Entry 6V86 (electron microscopy, 4.63 A resolution (low resolution: residue-level contacts below are approximate; hydrogen-bond / salt-bridge calls are withheld)); this record covers chains A and F of the 6 polymer chains in the assembly.

# Chain A
Protein: RNA-directed RNA polymerase L
Source organism: Simian virus 5 (strain W3)
Notes: EC 2.7.7.48, 2.1.1.56, 2.7.7.88, 2.1.1.296
Reference sequence: Q88434 (L_PIV5); aligned to UniProt positions 1-2254 over residues 1-2254 (the alignment contains insertions or deletions, so no single offset holds)
Sequence (2255 residues; each row starts with the number of its first residue):
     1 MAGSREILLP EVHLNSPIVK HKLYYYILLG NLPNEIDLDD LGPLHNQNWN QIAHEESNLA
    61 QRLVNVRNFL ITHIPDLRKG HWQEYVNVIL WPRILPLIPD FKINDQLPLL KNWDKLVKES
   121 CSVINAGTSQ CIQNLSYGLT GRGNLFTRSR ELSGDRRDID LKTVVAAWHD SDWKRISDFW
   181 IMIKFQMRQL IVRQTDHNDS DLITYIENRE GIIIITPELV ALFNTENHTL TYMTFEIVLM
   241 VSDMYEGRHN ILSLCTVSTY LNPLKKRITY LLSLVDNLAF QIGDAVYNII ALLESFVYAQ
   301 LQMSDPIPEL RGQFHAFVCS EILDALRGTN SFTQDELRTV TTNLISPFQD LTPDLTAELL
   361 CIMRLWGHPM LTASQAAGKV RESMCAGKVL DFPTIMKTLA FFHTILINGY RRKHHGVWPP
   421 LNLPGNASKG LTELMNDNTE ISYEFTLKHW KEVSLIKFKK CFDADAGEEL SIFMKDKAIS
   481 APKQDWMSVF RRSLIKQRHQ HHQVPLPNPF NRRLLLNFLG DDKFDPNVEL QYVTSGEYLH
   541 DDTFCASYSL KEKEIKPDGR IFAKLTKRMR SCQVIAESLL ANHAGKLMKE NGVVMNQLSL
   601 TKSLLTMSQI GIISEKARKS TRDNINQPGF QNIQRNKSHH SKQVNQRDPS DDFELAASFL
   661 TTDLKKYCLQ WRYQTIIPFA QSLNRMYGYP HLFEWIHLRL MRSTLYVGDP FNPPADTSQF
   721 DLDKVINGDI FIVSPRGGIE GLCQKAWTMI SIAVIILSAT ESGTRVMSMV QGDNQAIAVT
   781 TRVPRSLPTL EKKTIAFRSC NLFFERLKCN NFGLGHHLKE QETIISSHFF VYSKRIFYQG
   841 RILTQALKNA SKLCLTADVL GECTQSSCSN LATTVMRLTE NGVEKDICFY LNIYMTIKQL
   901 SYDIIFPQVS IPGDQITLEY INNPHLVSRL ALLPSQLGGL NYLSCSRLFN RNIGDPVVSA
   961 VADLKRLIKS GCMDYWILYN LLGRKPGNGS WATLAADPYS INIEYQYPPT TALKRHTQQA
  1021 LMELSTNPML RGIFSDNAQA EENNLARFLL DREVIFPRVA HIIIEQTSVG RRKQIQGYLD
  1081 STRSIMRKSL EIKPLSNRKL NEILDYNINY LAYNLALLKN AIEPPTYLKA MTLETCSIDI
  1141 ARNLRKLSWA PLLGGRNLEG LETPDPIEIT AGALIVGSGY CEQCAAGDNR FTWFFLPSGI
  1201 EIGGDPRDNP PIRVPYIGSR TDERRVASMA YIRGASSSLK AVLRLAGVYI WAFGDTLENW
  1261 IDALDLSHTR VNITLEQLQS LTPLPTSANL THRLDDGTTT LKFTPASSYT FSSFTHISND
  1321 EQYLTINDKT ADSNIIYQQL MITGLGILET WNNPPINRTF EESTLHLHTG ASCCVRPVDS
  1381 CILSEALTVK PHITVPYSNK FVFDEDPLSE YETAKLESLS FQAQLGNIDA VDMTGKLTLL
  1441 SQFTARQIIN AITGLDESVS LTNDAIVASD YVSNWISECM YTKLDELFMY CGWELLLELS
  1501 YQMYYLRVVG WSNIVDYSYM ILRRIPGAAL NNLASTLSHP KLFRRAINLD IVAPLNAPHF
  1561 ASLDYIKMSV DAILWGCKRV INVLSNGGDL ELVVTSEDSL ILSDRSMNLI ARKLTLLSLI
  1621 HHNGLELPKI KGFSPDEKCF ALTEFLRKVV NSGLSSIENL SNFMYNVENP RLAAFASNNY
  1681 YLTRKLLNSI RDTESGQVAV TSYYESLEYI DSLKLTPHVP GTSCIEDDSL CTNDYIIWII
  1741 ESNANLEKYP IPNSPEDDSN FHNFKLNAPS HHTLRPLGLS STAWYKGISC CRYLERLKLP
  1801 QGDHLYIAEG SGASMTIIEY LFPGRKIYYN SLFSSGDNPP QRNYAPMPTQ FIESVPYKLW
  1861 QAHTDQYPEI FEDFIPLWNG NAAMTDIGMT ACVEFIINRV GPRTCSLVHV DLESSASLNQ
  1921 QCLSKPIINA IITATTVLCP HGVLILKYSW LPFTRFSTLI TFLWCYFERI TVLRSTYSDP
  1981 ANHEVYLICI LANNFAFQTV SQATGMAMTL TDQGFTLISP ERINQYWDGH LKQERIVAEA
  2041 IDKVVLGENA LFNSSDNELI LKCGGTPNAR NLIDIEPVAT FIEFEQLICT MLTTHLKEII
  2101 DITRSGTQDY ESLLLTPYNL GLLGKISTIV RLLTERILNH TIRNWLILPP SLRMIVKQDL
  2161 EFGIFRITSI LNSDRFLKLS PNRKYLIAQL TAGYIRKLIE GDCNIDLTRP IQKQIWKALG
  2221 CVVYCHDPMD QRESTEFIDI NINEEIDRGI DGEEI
Disordered / not traced: 1-4, 34-41, 148-156, 198-201, 225-228, 495-506, 537-539, 550-561, 615-655, 708-710, 724-729, 736-737, 1185-1190, 1220-1235, 1398-1434, 1454-1475, 1556-1560, 1596-1603, 1666-1672, 1702-1730, 1837-1846, 1863-1886, 1900-1904, 1936-1939, 1989-1998, 2062-2075, 2105-2120, 2176-2185, 2202-2206, 2227-2255
UniProt features mapped onto this chain:
  - binding site (ATP): Leu1805 to Ser1814
Metal / ion sites: Zn2+ site 1: Cys1184, His1368; Zn2+ site 2: Cys1373, Cys1374

# Chain F
Protein: Phosphoprotein
Source organism: Simian virus 5 (strain W3)
Reference sequence: P11208 (PHOSP_PIV5); residues 1-392 here = UniProt positions 1-392
Sequence (392 residues; numbered 1 to 392; the number before each row is that of its first residue):
     1 MDPTDLSFSP DEINKLIETG LNTVEYFTSQ QVTGTSSLGK NTIPPGVTGL LTNAAEAKIQ
    61 ESTNHQKGSV GGGAKPKKPR PKIAIVPADD KTVPGKPIPN PLLGLDSTPS TQTVLDLSGK
   121 TLPSGSYKGV KLAKFGKENL MTRFIEEPRE NPIATSSPID FKRGAGIPAG SIEGSTQSDG
   181 WEMKSRSLSG AIHPVLQSPL QQGDLNALVT SVQSLALNVN EILNTVRNLD SRMNQLETKV
   241 DRILSSQSLI QTIKNDIVGL KAGMATLEGM ITTVKIMDPG VPSNVTVEDV RKTLSNHAVV
   301 VPESFNDSFL TQSEDVISLD ELARPTATSV KKIVRKVPPQ KDLTGLKITL EQLAKDCISK
   361 PKMREEYLLK INQASSEAQL IDLKKAIIRS AI
Disordered / not traced: 1-345

# Interface between chain A and chain F
Pairs across the interface (14):
  Glu309(A) - Lys385(F)
  Arg311(A) - Leu353(F)
  Arg311(A) - Ile388(F)
  Gly312(A) - Lys384(F)
  His315(A) - Thr349(F)
  His315(A) - Gln352(F)
  Ala316(A) - Leu346(F)
  Cys319(A) - Thr349(F)
  Ser320(A) - Leu346(F)
  Leu323(A) - Leu346(F)
  Arg338(A) - Ile348(F)
  Thr342(A) - Ile348(F)
  Ile345(A) - Gln352(F)
  Phe348(A) - Gln352(F)
Also at the interface, not in a pair above, chain A (13 interface residues in all): Gln349
Also at the interface, not in a pair above, chain F (9 interface residues in all): Cys357

# Overview
13 residues of chain A and 9 residues of chain F are in contact. Cys1184(A) and His1368(A) form the Zn2+ site
1. Cys1373(A) and Cys1374(A) form the Zn2+ site 2. Curated annotation (UniProt) lists 10 ATP-binding residues
on chain A.
Here chain A is RNA-directed RNA polymerase L and chain F is Phosphoprotein, both from Simian virus 5 (strain
W3). Entry 6V86 (Parainfluenza virus 5 L-P complex with an alternate conformation of the CD-MTase-CTD module)
was determined by electron microscopy, deposited together with 6V85 and 6VAG.
